Entry 1OGK (X-ray diffraction, 2.85 A resolution); this record covers chains A and B.

== Chain A (and B) ==
Name: Deoxyuridine triphosphatase
Organism: Trypanosoma cruzi
Notes: EC 3.6.1.23; chain B of this document is another copy of the same molecule, construct and numbering; everything in this record applies to it too
Reference sequence: O15923 (O15923_TRYCR); numbering as in UniProt (aligned over 1-283)
Amino-acid sequence (283 residues; row label = number of the first residue in the row):
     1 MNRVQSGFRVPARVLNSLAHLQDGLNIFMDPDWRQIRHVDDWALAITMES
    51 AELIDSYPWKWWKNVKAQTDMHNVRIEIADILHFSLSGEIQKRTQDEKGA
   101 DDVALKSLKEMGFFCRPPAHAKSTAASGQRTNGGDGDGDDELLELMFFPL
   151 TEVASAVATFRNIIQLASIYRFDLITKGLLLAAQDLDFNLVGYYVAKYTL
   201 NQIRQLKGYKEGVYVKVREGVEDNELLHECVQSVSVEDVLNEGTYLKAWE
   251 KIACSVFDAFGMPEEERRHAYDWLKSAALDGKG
Not modelled in the structure: 1-9, 94-100, 120-138, 207-221, 281-283 (chain B: 1-10, 94-101, 119-139, 280-283)
Ligand contacts: deoxyuridine-5'-diphosphate (DUD): Lys60, Trp61, Trp62, Lys63

== Chain A / chain B interface ==
Pairs across the interface (51):
  Arg37(A) with Trp61(B)
  Asp40(A) with Arg161(B), salt bridge
  Asp41(A) with Trp61(B)
  Trp42(A) with Trp61(B), hydrophobic
  Ala43(A) with Arg161(B)
  Leu44(A) with Trp59(B), hydrophobic; Val157(B), hydrophobic
  Ala45(A) with Trp59(B), hydrophobic
  Met48(A) with Ala51(B); Ile54(B), hydrophobic; Asp55(B); Trp59(B), hydrophobic
  Ala51(A) with Met48(B); Ala51(B), hydrophobic
  Ile54(A) with Met48(B), hydrophobic
  Asp55(A) with Met48(B)
  Trp59(A) with Leu44(B), hydrophobic; Met48(B), hydrophobic
  Trp61(A) with Arg37(B); Asp41(B); Trp42(B), hydrophobic
  Trp62(A) with Met29(B), hydrophobic; Phe84(B), hydrophobic; Gln205(B), hydrogen bond (backbone-side chain); Tyr209(B); Lys210(B)
  Lys63(A) with Tyr209(B)
  Asn64(A) with Tyr209(B), hydrogen bond (backbone-backbone); Lys210(B), hydrogen bond (backbone-backbone); Glu211(B); Gly212(B)
  Val65(A) with Lys210(B), hydrogen bond (backbone-backbone)
  Phe84(A) with Trp62(B), hydrophobic
  Ala104(A) with Met111(B), hydrophobic
  Leu108(A) with Leu108(B), hydrophobic; Met111(B), hydrophobic
  Met111(A) with Leu108(B), hydrophobic
  Phe113(A) with Phe113(B), hydrophobic; Ser168(B)
  Cys115(A) with Asp40(B)
  Val157(A) with Leu44(B), hydrophobic
  Arg161(A) with Asp40(B), salt bridge; Ala43(B)
  Ile164(A) with Thr47(B)
  Gln165(A) with Phe113(B); Gln165(B), hydrogen bond; Ser168(B), hydrogen bond
  Ser168(A) with Gln165(B), hydrogen bond
  Ile169(A) with Met111(B), hydrophobic; Phe113(B), hydrophobic
  Tyr170(A) with Gly112(B)
Interface residues without a listed pair, chain A (31 interface residues in all): Thr47
Interface residues without a listed pair, chain B (36 interface residues in all): Ala45, Ala104, Phe114, Cys115, Ile164, Ile169, Tyr170

== In short ==
31 residues of chain A and 36 residues of chain B are in contact; the contacts include 7 hydrogen bonds and 2
salt bridges. Polar pairs include Asp40(A)-Arg161(B), Trp62(A)-Gln205(B) and Gln165(A)-Gln165(B). Chain A
binds deoxyuridine-5'-diphosphate.
Both chains are Deoxyuridine triphosphatase (Trypanosoma cruzi). Entry 1OGK (The crystal structure of
Trypanosoma cruzi dUTPase in complex with dUDP) was determined by X-ray diffraction.
